PDB entry 1IBT | X-ray diffraction, 2.60 A resolution | chains B and D of the 6 polymer chains in the assembly

== Chain B (and D) ==
Name: Histidine decarboxylase alpha chain
Organism: Lactobacillus sp
Notes: EC 4.1.1.22; fragment: alpha chain (residues 82-310); chain D of this document is another copy of the same molecule, construct and numbering; everything in this record applies to it too
UniProtKB: P00862 (DCHS_LACS3); aligned to UniProt positions 83-311 over residues 82-310 (the alignment contains insertions or deletions, so no single offset holds)
Sequence (229 residues; numbered 82 to 310; the number before each row is that of its first residue):
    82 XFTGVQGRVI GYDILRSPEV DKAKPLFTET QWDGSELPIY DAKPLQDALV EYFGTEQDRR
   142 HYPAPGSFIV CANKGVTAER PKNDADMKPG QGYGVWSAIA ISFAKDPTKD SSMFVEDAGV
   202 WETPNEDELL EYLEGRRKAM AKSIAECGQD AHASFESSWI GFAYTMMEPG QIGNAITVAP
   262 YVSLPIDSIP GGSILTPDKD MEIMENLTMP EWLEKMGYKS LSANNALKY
Differences from the reference sequence: modified residue (82)
Modified positions: PYR (pyruvic acid) at position 82
Curated features (UniProtKB/Swiss-Prot):
  - active site: Glu-197 (Proton donor)
What the authors report for this chain:
  - catalytic residues: Glu-197 (citing earlier work)

== Interface between chain B and chain D ==
Contacting residue pairs - 15 pairs, chain B then chain D:
  Phe-83(B) with Gly-147(D)
  Gly-85(B) with Pro-146(D); Gly-147(D)
  Val-86(B) with Pro-146(D), hydrogen bond (backbone-backbone)
  Gln-87(B) with Ser-148(D)
  Val-151(B) with Phe-149(D), hydrophobic
  Lys-190(B) with Pro-146(D)
  Ser-192(B) with Pro-146(D); Gly-147(D)
  Asp-231(B) with Glu-137(D)
  Ala-232(B) with Glu-137(D); Arg-140(D), hydrogen bond (backbone-side chain)
  His-233(B) with Glu-137(D), salt bridge; Gln-138(D)
  Tyr-262(B) with Phe-149(D), hydrophobic
Other interface residues (no listed pair), chain B (13 interface residues in all): Thr-84, Asp-191

== Summary ==
13 residues of chain B face 7 of chain D across their interface, with 2 hydrogen bonds and 1 salt bridge.
Polar contacts include His-233(B)/Glu-137(D), Ala-232(B)/Arg-140(D) and Val-86(B)/Pro-146(D). From UniProt:
active-site residue Glu-197(B) on chain B. From the paper: the catalytic residue Glu-197(B).
Both chains are Histidine decarboxylase alpha chain (Lactobacillus sp). Entry 1IBT (Structure of the D53,54N
mutant of histidine decarboxylase at-170 C) was determined by X-ray diffraction together with 1IBU, 1IBV and
1IBW from the same study.
